8G7Y - chains A and B of the 3 polymer chains in the assembly; structure by electron microscopy, 3.92 A resolution.

# Chain A (and B)
Protein: Neuroligin-2
Organism: Mus musculus
Notes: chain B of this document is another copy of the same molecule, construct and numbering; everything in this record applies to it too
UniProtKB: Q62888 (NLGN2_RAT), isoform Q62888-2; the author numbering skips numbers that UniProt does not, so the offset changes along the chain: 14-151 = UniProt 14-151; 169-836 = UniProt 152-819
Amino-acid sequence (870 residues; numbered -41 to 845; 17 numbers in that range are skipped by the numbering (no residue carries them; nothing is unmodelled there); the number before each row is that of its first residue; numbers below 1 keep their minus sign (Met-41 is residue -41)):
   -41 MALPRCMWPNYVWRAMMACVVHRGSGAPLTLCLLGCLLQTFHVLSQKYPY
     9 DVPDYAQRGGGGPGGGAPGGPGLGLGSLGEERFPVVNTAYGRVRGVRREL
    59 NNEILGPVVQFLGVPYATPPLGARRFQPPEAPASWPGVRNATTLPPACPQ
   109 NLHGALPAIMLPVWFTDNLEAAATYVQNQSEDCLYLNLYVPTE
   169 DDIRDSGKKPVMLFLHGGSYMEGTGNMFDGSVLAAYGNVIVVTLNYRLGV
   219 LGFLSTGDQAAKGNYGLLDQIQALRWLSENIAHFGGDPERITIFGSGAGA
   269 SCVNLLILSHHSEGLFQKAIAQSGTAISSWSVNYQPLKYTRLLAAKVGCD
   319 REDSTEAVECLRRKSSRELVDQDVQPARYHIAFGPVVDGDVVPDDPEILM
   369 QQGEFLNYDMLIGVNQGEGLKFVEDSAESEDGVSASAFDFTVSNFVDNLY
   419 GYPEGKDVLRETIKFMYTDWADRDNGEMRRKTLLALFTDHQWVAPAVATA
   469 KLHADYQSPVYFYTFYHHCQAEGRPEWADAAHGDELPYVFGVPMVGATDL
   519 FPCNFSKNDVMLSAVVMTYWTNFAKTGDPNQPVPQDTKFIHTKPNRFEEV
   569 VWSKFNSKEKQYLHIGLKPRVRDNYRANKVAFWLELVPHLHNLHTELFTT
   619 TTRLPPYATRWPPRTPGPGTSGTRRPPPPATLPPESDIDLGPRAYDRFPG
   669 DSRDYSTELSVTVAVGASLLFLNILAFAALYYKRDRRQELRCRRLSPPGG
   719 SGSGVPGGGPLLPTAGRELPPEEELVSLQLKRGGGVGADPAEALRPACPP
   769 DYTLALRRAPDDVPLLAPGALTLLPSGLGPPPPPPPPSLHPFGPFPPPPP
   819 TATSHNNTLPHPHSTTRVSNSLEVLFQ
Not modelled in the structure: -41 to 38, 169-175, 557-561, 611-845 (chain B: -41 to 39, 169-175, 558-561, 610-845)
Cystine bridges: Cys106-Cys141, Cys317-Cys328
Glycans and other covalent adducts: N-acetylglucosamine (NAG) linked to Asn98, Asn522
Sequence notes: initiating methionine (-41); expression tag (-40 to 13, 837-845); conflict Val210 (Ala193 in Q62888)
Swiss-Prot annotation at these positions:
  - glycosylation (N-linked (GlcNAc...) asparagine): Asn98, Asn136

# How chain A and chain B interact
Residue-residue contacts (22; chain A residue first):
  Glu429(A) - His607(B)  salt bridge
  Thr430(A) - Leu604(B)
  Phe433(A) - Asn596(B)
  Phe433(A) - Leu604(B)  hydrophobic
  Met434(A) - Phe433(B)  hydrophobic
  Trp438(A) - Asn592(B)
  Trp438(A) - Ala595(B)  hydrophobic
  Trp438(A) - Asn596(B)
  Trp438(A) - Ala599(B)  hydrophobic
  Trp438(A) - Glu603(B)
  Ala439(A) - Asn592(B)
  Arg441(A) - Glu603(B)  salt bridge
  Asn592(A) - Trp438(B)
  Asn592(A) - Ala439(B)  hydrogen bond (side chain-backbone)
  Asn596(A) - Phe433(B)
  Asn596(A) - Trp438(B)
  Ala599(A) - Trp438(B)  hydrophobic
  Phe600(A) - Phe433(B)  hydrophobic
  Glu603(A) - Trp438(B)
  Glu603(A) - Arg441(B)  salt bridge
  Leu604(A) - Phe433(B)  hydrophobic
  His607(A) - Glu429(B)  salt bridge
Other interface residues (no listed pair), chain A (17 interface residues in all): Val426, Lys578, Ala595
Other interface residues (no listed pair), chain B (17 interface residues in all): Val426, Met434, Lys578, Phe600, Leu608

# Summary
Chain A and chain B each contribute 17 residues to their interface, with 1 hydrogen bond and 4 salt bridges.
Polar contacts include Glu429(A)-His607(B), Arg441(A)-Glu603(B) and Asn592(A)-Ala439(B). Covalently linked
N-acetylglucosamine: at Asn98(A) and Asn522(A).
Both chains are Neuroligin-2 (Mus musculus). Entry 8G7Y (Cryo-EM Structure of full length Neuroligin-2 from
mouse with Neurexin-1 beta) was determined by electron microscopy.
